PDB entry 8W87 | electron microscopy, 2.80 A resolution | chains A and N of the 5 polymer chains in the assembly

Chain A:
Name: Guanine nucleotide-binding protein G(s) subunit alpha isoforms short
From: Homo sapiens
Chain sequence (361 residues; numbered 8 to 368; the number before each row is that of its first residue):
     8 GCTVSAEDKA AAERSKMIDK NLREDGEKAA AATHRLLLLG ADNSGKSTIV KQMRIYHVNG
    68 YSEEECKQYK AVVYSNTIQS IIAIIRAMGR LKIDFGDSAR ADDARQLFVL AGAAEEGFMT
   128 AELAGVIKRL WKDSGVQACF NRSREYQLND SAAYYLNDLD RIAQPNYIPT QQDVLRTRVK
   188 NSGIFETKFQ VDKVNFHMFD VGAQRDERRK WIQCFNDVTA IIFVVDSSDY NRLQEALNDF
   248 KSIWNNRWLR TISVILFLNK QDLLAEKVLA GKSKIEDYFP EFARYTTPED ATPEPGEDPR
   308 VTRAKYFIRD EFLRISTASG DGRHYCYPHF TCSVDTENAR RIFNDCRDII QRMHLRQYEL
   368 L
Not modelled in the structure: 8-10, 64-187

Chain N:
Name: Nanobody35
From: Lama glama
Notes: antibody fragment or engineered binder
Chain sequence (139 residues; numbered 0 to 138; the number before each row is that of its first residue; numbering starts at 0):
     0 MQVQLQESGG GLVQPGGSLR LSCAASGFTF SNYKMNWVRQ APGKGLEWVS DISQSGASIS
    60 YTGSVKGRFT ISRDNAKNTL YLQMNSLKPE DTAVYYCARC PAPFTRDCFD VTSTTYAYRG
   120 QGTQVTVSSH HHHHHEPEA
Not modelled in the structure: 0, 128-138

Chain A / chain N interface:
Contacting residue pairs (31):
  Arg212(A) - Thr114(N)
  Asp213(A) - Asp109(N)
  Asp213(A) - Ser112(N)  hydrogen bond (backbone-side chain)
  Asp213(A) - Thr113(N)  hydrogen bond
  Glu214(A) - Asp109(N)
  Glu214(A) - Ser112(N)
  Glu214(A) - Thr114(N)
  Glu214(A) - Tyr115(N)
  Arg215(A) - Phe108(N)
  Arg215(A) - Asp109(N)  hydrogen bond (backbone-side chain)
  Arg216(A) - Pro100(N)
  Arg216(A) - Phe108(N)
  Arg216(A) - Asp109(N)  salt bridge
  Arg216(A) - Tyr115(N)
  Arg216(A) - Tyr117(N)
  Ile219(A) - Phe108(N)  hydrophobic
  Gln241(A) - Trp47(N)
  Gln241(A) - Thr61(N)
  Asn245(A) - Trp47(N)
  Ser249(A) - Asp106(N)
  Ser249(A) - Cys107(N)  hydrogen bond (side chain-backbone)
  Ser249(A) - Phe108(N)
  Ile250(A) - Phe108(N)  hydrophobic
  Asn252(A) - Arg105(N)  hydrogen bond
  Asn252(A) - Asp106(N)
  Asn253(A) - Asp106(N)
  Asn253(A) - Phe108(N)
  Tyr285(A) - Gly62(N)
  Tyr285(A) - Ser63(N)
  Pro287(A) - Gly62(N)
  Glu288(A) - Lys65(N)  salt bridge
Also at the interface, not in a pair above, chain A (20 interface residues in all): Asn238, Arg254, Leu256, Arg257, Ser326
Also at the interface, not in a pair above, chain N (17 interface residues in all): Lys43

In short:
20 residues of chain A face 17 of chain N across their interface, with 5 hydrogen bonds and 2 salt bridges.
Polar contacts include Arg216(A)-Asp109(N), Glu288(A)-Lys65(N) and Asp213(A)-Ser112(N).
Chain A is Guanine nucleotide-binding protein G(s) subunit alpha isoforms short (Homo sapiens) and chain N is
Nanobody35 (Lama glama); the structure, Cryo-EM structure of the METH-TAAR1 complex, was determined by
electron microscopy together with 8W88, 8W89 and 8W8A from the same study.
